2X6V - chains A and C of the 4 polymer chains in the assembly; structure by X-ray diffraction, 2.20 A resolution.

# Chain A
Protein: T-box transcription factor TBX5
Organism: Homo sapiens
Notes: fragment: t-box domain, residues 51-251
UniProtKB: Q99593 (TBX5_HUMAN); residues 51-251 here = UniProt positions 51-251
Amino-acid sequence (203 residues; row label = number of the first residue in the row):
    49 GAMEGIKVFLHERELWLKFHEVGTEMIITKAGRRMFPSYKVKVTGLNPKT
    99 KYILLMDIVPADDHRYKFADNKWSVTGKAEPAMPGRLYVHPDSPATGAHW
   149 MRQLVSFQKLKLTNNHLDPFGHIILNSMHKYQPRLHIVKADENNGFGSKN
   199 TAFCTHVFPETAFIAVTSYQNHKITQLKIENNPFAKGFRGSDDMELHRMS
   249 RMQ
Not modelled in the structure: 49-52, 190-198, 239-251
Ion coordination: Mg2+: Glu-60, Ser-86

# Chain C
Molecule: 11-nt DNA strand
Sequence (11 nucleotides; numbered 1 to 11; the number before each row is that of its first residue):
     1 TCTCACACCTT

# Chain A / chain C interface
Contacting residue pairs - 10 pairs, chain A then chain C:
  Asn-162(A) / DT3(C)  hydrogen bond to the phosphate
  Ser-175(A) / DC2(C)  hydrogen bond to the phosphate
  Thr-215(A) / DC2(C)  phosphate contact
  Thr-215(A) / DT3(C)  base contact
  Pro-231(A) / DT10(C)  sugar contact
  Phe-232(A) / DT10(C)  sugar contact
  Lys-234(A) / DC9(C)  phosphate contact
  Lys-234(A) / DT10(C)  salt bridge to the phosphate
  Gly-235(A) / DC8(C)  phosphate contact
  Gly-235(A) / DC9(C)  sugar contact
Also at the interface, not in a pair above, chain A (9 interface residues in all): Ser-216, Phe-236
Also at the interface, not in a pair above, chain C (7 interface residues in all): DA7, DT11

# Overview
Chain A and chain C form an interface of 9 and 7 residues respectively, with 2 hydrogen bonds and 1 salt
bridge. Polar pairs include Asn-162(A)/DT3(C), Ser-175(A)/DC2(C) and Lys-234(A)/DT10(C). Glu-60(A) and
Ser-86(A) form the Mg2+ site.
Here chain A is T-box transcription factor TBX5 (Homo sapiens) and chain C is an 11-nt DNA strand. Entry 2X6V
(Crystal structure of human TBX5 in the DNA-bound and DNA-free form) was determined by X-ray diffraction,
deposited together with 2X6U.
